PDB entry 1MEZ | X-ray diffraction, 2.40 A resolution | chain A

Chain A:
Protein: Adenylosuccinate Synthetase
From: Mus musculus
Notes: EC 6.3.4.4
Reference sequence: P28650 (PURA1_MOUSE); residue numbers follow UniProt; this construct covers 1-457
Amino-acid sequence (457 residues; row label = number of the first residue in the row):
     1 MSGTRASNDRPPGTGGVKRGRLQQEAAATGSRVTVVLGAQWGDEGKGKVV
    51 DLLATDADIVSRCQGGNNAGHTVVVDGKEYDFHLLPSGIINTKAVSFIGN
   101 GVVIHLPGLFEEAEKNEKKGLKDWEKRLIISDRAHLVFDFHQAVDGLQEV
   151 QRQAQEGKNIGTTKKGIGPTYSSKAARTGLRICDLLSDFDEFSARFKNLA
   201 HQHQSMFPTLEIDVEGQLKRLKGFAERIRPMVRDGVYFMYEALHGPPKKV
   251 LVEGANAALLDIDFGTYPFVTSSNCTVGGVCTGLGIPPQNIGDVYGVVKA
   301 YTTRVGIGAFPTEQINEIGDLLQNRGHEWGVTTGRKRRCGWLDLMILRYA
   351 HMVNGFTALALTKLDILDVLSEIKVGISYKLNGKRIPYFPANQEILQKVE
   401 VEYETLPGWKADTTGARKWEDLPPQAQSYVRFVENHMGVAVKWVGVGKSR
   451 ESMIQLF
Disordered / not traced: 1-27
Swiss-Prot annotation at these positions:
  - active site: D43 (Proton acceptor), H71 (Proton donor)
  - binding site (GTP): G42 to K48, G70 to T72, R337, K363 to D365, G445 to K448
  - binding site (IMP): D43 to K46, N68 to H71, T163, R177, N256, T271, R335
  - binding site (Mg(2+)): D43, G70
  - binding site (substrate): D43, V331 to R337
Ion coordination: Mg2+: D43, G70 (together with GDP, adenylosuccinic acid, sulfate ion)
Ligand contacts:
  - adenylosuccinic acid (2SA; 2-[9-(3,4-dihydroxy-5-phosphonooxymethyl-tetrahydro-furan-2-yl)-9H-purin-6-ylamino]-succinic acid): W41, G42, D43, N68, A69, G70, I160, G161, T162, T163, K164, I167, G168, R177, N256, L260, V270, T271, V305, G306, I307, G330, V331, T332, T333, G334, R335, R337
  - GDP (guanosine-5'-diphosphate): D43, E44, G45, K46, G47, K48, G70, H71, T72, V331, R337, T362, K363, D365, I366, G445, V446, G447, K448

Overview:
Bound to chain A: GDP and adenylosuccinic acid. D43 and G70 coordinate Mg2+. From UniProt: active-site
residues D43 and H71, 18 GTP-binding residues, 13 IMP-binding residues and Mg2+-binding residues D43 and G70.
Chain A is Adenylosuccinate Synthetase (Mus musculus); the structure, Structure of the Recombinant
Mouse-Muscle Adenylosuccinate Synthetase Complexed with SAMP, GDP, SO4(2-), and Mg(2+), was determined by
X-ray diffraction together with 1MF0 and 1MF1 from the same study.
